6YUA - chains B and C of the 4 polymer chains in the assembly; structure by X-ray diffraction, 3.16 A resolution.

# Chain B (and C)
Molecule: Carbon-monoxide dehydrogenase (Acceptor), CO-dehydrogenase from Clostridium autoethanogenum DSM 10061
Organism: Clostridium autoethanogenum DSM 10061
Notes: EC 1.2.99.2, 1.2.7.4; engineered mutation(s): wild-type; chain C of this document is another copy of the same molecule, construct and numbering; everything in this record applies to it too
UniProtKB: U5RTE2 (U5RTE2_9CLOT); residues 1-400 carry their UniProt numbers (400 of 631 residues fall inside the UniProt entry; the rest is not from it)
Chain sequence (631 residues; numbered 1 to 631; the number before each row is that of its first residue):
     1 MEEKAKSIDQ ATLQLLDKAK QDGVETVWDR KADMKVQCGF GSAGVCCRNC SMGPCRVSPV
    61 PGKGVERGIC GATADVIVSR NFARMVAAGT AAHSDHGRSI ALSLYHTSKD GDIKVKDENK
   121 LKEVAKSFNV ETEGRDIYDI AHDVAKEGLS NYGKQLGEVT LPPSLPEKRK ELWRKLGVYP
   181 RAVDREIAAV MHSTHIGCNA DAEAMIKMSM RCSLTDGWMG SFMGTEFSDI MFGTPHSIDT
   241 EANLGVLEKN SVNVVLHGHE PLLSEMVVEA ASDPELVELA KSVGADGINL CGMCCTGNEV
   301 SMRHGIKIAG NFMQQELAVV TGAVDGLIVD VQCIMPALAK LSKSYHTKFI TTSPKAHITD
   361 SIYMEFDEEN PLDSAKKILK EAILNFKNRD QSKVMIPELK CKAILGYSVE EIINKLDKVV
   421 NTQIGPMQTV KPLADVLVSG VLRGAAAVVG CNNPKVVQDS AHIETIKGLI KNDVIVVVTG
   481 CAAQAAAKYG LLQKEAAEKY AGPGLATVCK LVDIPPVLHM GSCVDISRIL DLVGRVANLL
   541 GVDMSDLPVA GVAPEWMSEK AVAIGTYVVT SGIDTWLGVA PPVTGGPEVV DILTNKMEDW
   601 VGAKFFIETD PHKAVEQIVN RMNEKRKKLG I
Unresolved in the structure: 1-2
Ligand contacts:
  - Mg2+ (MG): K120, T225, V409, R528, D531
  - 4Fe-4S cluster (SF4), molecule 1: C38, F40, G41, C46, R48, R56
  - 4Fe-4S cluster (SF4), molecule 2: C47, R48, N49, C50, M52, G53, C55, G68, I69, C70, I77, R80, I196
  - fe(4)-ni(1)-S(4) cluster (XCC): H259, C294, C295, F312, C333, G450, C451, G480, C481, C523, M557, S558, K560, I564

# Chain B / chain C interface
Contacting residue pairs - 164 pairs, chain B then chain C:
  V27(B) with I69(C), hydrophobic
  R30(B) with G68(C), hydrogen bond (side chain-backbone); I69(C), hydrogen bond (side chain-backbone); G71(C)
  K31(B) with I69(C)
  M34(B) with C55(C), hydrophobic; R56(C)
  V36(B) with R56(C), hydrogen bond (backbone-side chain)
  Q37(B) with M52(C); G53(C); P54(C)
  C38(B) with R56(C)
  G41(B) with P54(C)
  S42(B) with P54(C)
  C46(B) with R48(C), hydrogen bond
  R48(B) with C46(C), hydrogen bond; R48(C); N81(C)
  N49(B) with E559(C)
  C50(B) with M557(C)
  S51(B) with N453(C), hydrogen bond; K455(C), hydrogen bond (backbone-side chain); W556(C), hydrogen bond (side chain-backbone); M557(C), hydrogen bond (backbone-backbone); V579(C)
  M52(B) with Q37(C), hydrogen bond (backbone-side chain); P454(C); M557(C), hydrophobic
  G53(B) with Q37(C), hydrogen bond (backbone-side chain); K455(C), hydrogen bond (backbone-side chain)
  P54(B) with M34(C); Q37(C); G41(C); S42(C)
  C55(B) with M34(C), hydrophobic
  R56(B) with M34(C); V36(C), hydrogen bond (side chain-backbone)
  R67(B) with E25(C); P336(C); K340(C)
  G68(B) with R30(C), hydrogen bond (backbone-side chain)
  I69(B) with V27(C), hydrophobic; R30(C), hydrogen bond (backbone-side chain); K31(C); Q37(C)
  C70(B) with R30(C); M335(C); P336(C); A337(C), hydrogen bond (backbone-backbone)
  G71(B) with R30(C); P336(C); A337(C)
  N81(B) with R48(C)
  R84(B) with A88(C); E559(C), salt bridge
  A88(B) with R84(C)
  A91(B) with A188(C); M191(C), hydrophobic; H192(C)
  A92(B) with H192(C)
  D95(B) with R185(C), salt bridge; A189(C); H192(C), salt bridge
  R98(B) with Q155(C), hydrogen bond; R185(C); A188(C)
  Y105(B) with L156(C), hydrophobic
  K146(B) with L156(C)
  L149(B) with Q155(C)
  Y152(B) with Q155(C)
  G153(B) with G153(C)
  Q155(B) with R98(C), hydrogen bond; L149(C); Y152(C); D184(C)
  L156(B) with L102(C), hydrophobic; Y105(C)
  D184(B) with Q155(C); D184(C); R185(C); A188(C)
  R185(B) with D95(C), salt bridge; R98(C); D184(C)
  I187(B) with A188(C), hydrophobic
  A188(B) with A91(C); R98(C); D184(C); I187(C), hydrophobic
  A189(B) with D95(C)
  M191(B) with A88(C), hydrophobic; A91(C), hydrophobic; M191(C), hydrophobic
  H192(B) with A91(C); A92(C); D95(C), salt bridge; Q332(C), hydrogen bond; K355(C)
  S193(B) with K355(C), hydrogen bond (side chain-backbone)
  H195(B) with S558(C); E559(C), salt bridge; K560(C)
  I196(B) with C333(C), hydrogen bond (backbone-backbone); M557(C), hydrophobic
  G197(B) with Q332(C); C333(C), hydrogen bond (backbone-backbone); I334(C), hydrogen bond (backbone-backbone)
  C198(B) with Q332(C); A356(C); I358(C)
  N199(B) with K355(C); A356(C); H357(C)
  A200(B) with P336(C), hydrophobic; H357(C), hydrogen bond (backbone-backbone); I358(C); T359(C), hydrogen bond (backbone-side chain)
  D201(B) with H357(C), hydrogen bond (backbone-backbone); T359(C), hydrogen bond
  A204(B) with H357(C)
  M208(B) with P354(C); K355(C)
  Q332(B) with H192(C), hydrogen bond; G197(C); C198(C)
  C333(B) with I196(C), hydrogen bond (backbone-backbone); G197(C), hydrogen bond (backbone-backbone)
  I334(B) with G197(C), hydrogen bond (backbone-backbone)
  M335(B) with C70(C)
  P336(B) with R67(C); C70(C); G71(C); A200(C), hydrophobic
  A337(B) with C70(C), hydrogen bond (backbone-backbone); G71(C)
  K340(B) with E66(C), salt bridge; R67(C)
  P354(B) with M208(C)
  K355(B) with H192(C); S193(C), hydrogen bond (backbone-side chain); N199(C); M208(C)
  A356(B) with C198(C); N199(C)
  H357(B) with N199(C); A200(C), hydrogen bond (backbone-backbone); D201(C), hydrogen bond (backbone-backbone); A204(C)
  I358(B) with A200(C)
  T359(B) with A200(C), hydrogen bond (side chain-backbone); D201(C), hydrogen bond
  N453(B) with S51(C)
  P454(B) with M52(C)
  K455(B) with S51(C), hydrogen bond (side chain-backbone); G53(C), hydrogen bond (side chain-backbone)
  W556(B) with S51(C)
  M557(B) with C50(C); S51(C), hydrogen bond (backbone-backbone); M52(C), hydrophobic
  S558(B) with H195(C)
  E559(B) with N49(C); R84(C), salt bridge; H195(C), salt bridge
  K560(B) with H195(C), hydrogen bond (backbone-side chain)
Also at the interface, not in a pair above, chain B (84 interface residues in all): V65, A72, M85, L102, A202, F312, V331, P582
Also at the interface, not in a pair above, chain C (84 interface residues in all): D33, C38, A72, K146, F312, V331

# Summary
Chain B and chain C each contribute 84 residues to their interface; the contacts include 41 hydrogen bonds and
9 salt bridges. Among the polar pairs are R84(B)-E559(C), D95(B)-R185(C) and D95(B)-H192(C). Ligands of chain
B: 4Fe-4S cluster, fe(4)-ni(1)-S(4) cluster and Mg2+.
Both chains are Carbon-monoxide dehydrogenase (Acceptor), CO-dehydrogenase from Clostridium autoethanogenum
DSM 10061 (Clostridium autoethanogenum DSM 10061). Entry 6YUA (CO-dehydrogenase coupled to the N-terminal
domain of the Acetyl-CoA synthase from Clostridium autoethanogenum isolated after tryptic ...) was determined
by X-ray diffraction (same publication as 6YTT and 6YU9).
